6R50 - chains A and D; structure by X-ray diffraction, 1.81 A resolution.

[Chain A]
Protein: Pro-Pro endopeptidase
Source organism: Peptoclostridium difficile
Notes: EC 3.4.24.89
Reference sequence: Q183R7 (PPEP1_PEPD6); residues 27-220 here = UniProt positions 27-220
Chain sequence (198 residues; row label = number of the first residue in the row):
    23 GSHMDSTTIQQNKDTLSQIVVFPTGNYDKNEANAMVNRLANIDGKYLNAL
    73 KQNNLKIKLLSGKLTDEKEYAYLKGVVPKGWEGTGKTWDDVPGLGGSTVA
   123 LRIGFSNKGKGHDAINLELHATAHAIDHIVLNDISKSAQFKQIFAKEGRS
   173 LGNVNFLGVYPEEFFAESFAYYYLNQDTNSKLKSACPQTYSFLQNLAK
Not modelled in the structure: 23-25
Sequence notes: expression tag (23-26); engineered mutation A143 (Glu in Q183R7), F178 (Tyr in Q183R7)
Ion coordination: Zn2+: H142, H146, E185 (shared with A4(D) of chain D)
Swiss-Prot annotation at these positions:
  - region (Interacts with substrate peptide): K101 to W103, G117 to S119
  - binding site (Zn(2+)): H142, H146, E185
  - site (Interacts with substrate peptide): D135, H142
  - mutagenesis: G117 to T120 (Becomes unable to cleave VNPPVP, nor is able to cleave PLPPVP, the optimal substrate peptide for PPEP-2 from P.alvei), H146 (H146A: Not able to bind zinc. Highly reduced activity on fibronectin. Loss of activity on fibrinogen)
Reported in the primary citation:
  - Zn2+ coordination: H142, H146, E185
  - catalytic residues: K101 (proposed by the authors, not directly observed)
  - specificity-determining residues: V113 (proposed by the authors, not directly observed)
  - mutagenesis - K101A, K101E, K101E/E184K, E184K: decreased catalytic activity
  - mutagenesis - K101R: unchanged catalytic activity
  - mutagenesis - E184A: decreased catalytic activity on Abz-PP-Dnp
  - mutagenesis - E184A: decreased catalytic activity on Abz-AP-Dnp
  - mutagenesis - E184A: decreased catalytic activity on Abz-PA-Dnp
  - mutagenesis - W103A, W103F, W103H, W103Y: unchanged stability
  - mutagenesis - W103A, W103F, W103H, W103Y: abolished catalytic activity

[Chain D]
Protein: Ace-glu-val-asn-ala-pro-val-lpd
Chain sequence (8 residues; numbered 0 to 7; the number before each row is that of its first residue; numbering starts at 0):
     0 XEVNAPVX
Modified positions: ACE (acetyl group) at position 0; LPD (L-prolinamide) at position 7
Ion coordination: Zn2+: A4 (shared with H142(A), H146(A), E185(A) of chain A)

[Chain A / chain D interface]
Pairs across the interface (45):
  Y94(A) - V2(D)
  P100(A) - A4(D)  hydrophobic
  K101(A) - N3(D)  hydrogen bond
  G102(A) - LPD_7(D)
  W103(A) - A4(D)
  W103(A) - P5(D)  hydrogen bond (side chain-backbone)
  W103(A) - V6(D)
  W103(A) - LPD_7(D)
  W110(A) - N3(D)
  W110(A) - A4(D)
  V113(A) - P5(D)
  G115(A) - P5(D)
  L116(A) - V2(D)  hydrophobic
  L116(A) - N3(D)
  G117(A) - V2(D)
  G117(A) - N3(D)  hydrogen bond (backbone-backbone)
  G118(A) - E1(D)
  G118(A) - N3(D)
  S119(A) - ACE_0(D)
  S119(A) - E1(D)  hydrogen bond (side chain-backbone)
  H134(A) - P5(D)
  H134(A) - V6(D)
  H134(A) - LPD_7(D)
  D135(A) - V6(D)  hydrogen bond (backbone-backbone)
  D135(A) - LPD_7(D)
  A136(A) - V6(D)
  L139(A) - P5(D)  hydrophobic
  H142(A) - A4(D)  hydrogen bond (side chain-backbone)
  H142(A) - P5(D)
  H142(A) - V6(D)
  H146(A) - N3(D)
  H146(A) - A4(D)
  H150(A) - E1(D)  salt bridge
  D155(A) - E1(D)
  K158(A) - E1(D)  salt bridge
  N175(A) - V6(D)
  F178(A) - A4(D)
  F178(A) - P5(D)
  F178(A) - V6(D)  hydrophobic
  F178(A) - LPD_7(D)
  L179(A) - V6(D)  hydrophobic
  E184(A) - N3(D)
  E185(A) - N3(D)
  E185(A) - A4(D)
  E189(A) - V6(D)
Interface residues without a listed pair, chain A (30 interface residues in all): L95, T106, T120
The authors on this interface:
  - pairs named by the authors: K101(A)-N3(D)

[Summary]
30 residues of chain A and 8 residues of chain D are in contact; the contacts include 6 hydrogen bonds and 2
salt bridges. Among the polar pairs are H150(A)-E1(D), K158(A)-E1(D) and K101(A)-N3(D). The authors report a
contact between K101(A) and N3(D). From the paper: the catalytic residue K101(A); K101A, K101E and K101E/E184K
of chain A, among others, reduce catalytic activity; 10 substitutions were tested in all.
Here chain A is Pro-Pro endopeptidase (Peptoclostridium difficile) and chain D is
Ace-glu-val-asn-ala-pro-val-lpd. Entry 6R50 (Crystal structure of holo PPEP-1(E143A/Y178F) in complex with
substrate peptide Ac-EVNAPVP-CONH2) was determined by X-ray diffraction (same publication as 6R4W, 6R4X, 6R4Z,
6R51, 6R57, 6R59, 6R5B and 6R5C).
